PDB entry 7SL4 | electron microscopy, 5.00 A resolution (low resolution: residue-level contacts below are approximate; hydrogen-bond / salt-bridge calls are withheld) | chains D and F of the 6 polymer chains in the assembly

Chain D:
Protein: Insulin B chain
Organism: Homo sapiens
UniProt: P01308 (INS_HUMAN); residues 1-30 here correspond to UniProt positions 25-54 (UniProt number = residue number + 24)
Amino-acid sequence (30 residues; row label = number of the first residue in the row):
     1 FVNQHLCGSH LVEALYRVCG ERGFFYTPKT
Unresolved in the structure: 1-6, 28-30
Differences from the reference sequence: engineered mutation Arg17 (Leu41 in P01308)

Chain F:
Protein: Insulin A chain
Organism: Homo sapiens
UniProt: P01308 (INS_HUMAN); residues 1-21 here correspond to UniProt positions 90-110 (UniProt number = residue number + 89)
Amino-acid sequence (21 residues; row label = number of the first residue in the row):
     1 GIVEQCCTSI CSLYQLENYC N
Cystine bridges: Cys6-Cys11

Chain D / chain F interface:
Disulfides between the chains: Cys7(D)-Cys7(F), Cys19(D)-Cys20(F)
Pairs across the interface (16):
  Cys7(D) - Cys7(F)  disulfide
  Leu11(D) - Cys6(F)
  Ala14(D) - Leu16(F)
  Leu15(D) - Ile2(F)
  Leu15(D) - Leu16(F)
  Val18(D) - Leu16(F)
  Cys19(D) - Cys20(F)  disulfide
  Arg22(D) - Glu17(F)
  Arg22(D) - Cys20(F)
  Arg22(D) - Asn21(F)
  Gly23(D) - Cys20(F)
  Gly23(D) - Asn21(F)
  Phe24(D) - Cys20(F)
  Phe24(D) - Asn21(F)
  Phe25(D) - Cys20(F)
  Phe25(D) - Asn21(F)
Interface residues without a listed pair, chain D (11 interface residues in all): Tyr26
Interface residues without a listed pair, chain F (8 interface residues in all): Tyr19

In short:
11 residues of chain D face 8 of chain F across their interface, with 2 disulfide bonds.
Chain D is Insulin B chain and chain F is Insulin A chain, both from Homo sapiens; the structure, Full-length
insulin receptor bound with site 2 binding deficient mutant insulin (B-L17R) -- asymmetric conformation, was
determined by electron microscopy (same publication as 7SL1, 7SL2, 7SL3, 7SL6, 7SL7, 7STH and 3 further
entries).
